8WVZ - chains A and F of the 8 polymer chains in the assembly; structure by electron microscopy, 3.15 A resolution.

== Chain A (and F) ==
Name: Putative primase C962R
Source organism: African swine fever virus
Notes: chain F of this document is another copy of the same molecule, construct and numbering; everything in this record applies to it too
Reference sequence: A0A2X0TKI6 (A0A2X0TKI6_ASF); residue numbers follow UniProt; this construct covers 1-962
Amino-acid sequence (972 residues; each row starts with the number of its first residue):
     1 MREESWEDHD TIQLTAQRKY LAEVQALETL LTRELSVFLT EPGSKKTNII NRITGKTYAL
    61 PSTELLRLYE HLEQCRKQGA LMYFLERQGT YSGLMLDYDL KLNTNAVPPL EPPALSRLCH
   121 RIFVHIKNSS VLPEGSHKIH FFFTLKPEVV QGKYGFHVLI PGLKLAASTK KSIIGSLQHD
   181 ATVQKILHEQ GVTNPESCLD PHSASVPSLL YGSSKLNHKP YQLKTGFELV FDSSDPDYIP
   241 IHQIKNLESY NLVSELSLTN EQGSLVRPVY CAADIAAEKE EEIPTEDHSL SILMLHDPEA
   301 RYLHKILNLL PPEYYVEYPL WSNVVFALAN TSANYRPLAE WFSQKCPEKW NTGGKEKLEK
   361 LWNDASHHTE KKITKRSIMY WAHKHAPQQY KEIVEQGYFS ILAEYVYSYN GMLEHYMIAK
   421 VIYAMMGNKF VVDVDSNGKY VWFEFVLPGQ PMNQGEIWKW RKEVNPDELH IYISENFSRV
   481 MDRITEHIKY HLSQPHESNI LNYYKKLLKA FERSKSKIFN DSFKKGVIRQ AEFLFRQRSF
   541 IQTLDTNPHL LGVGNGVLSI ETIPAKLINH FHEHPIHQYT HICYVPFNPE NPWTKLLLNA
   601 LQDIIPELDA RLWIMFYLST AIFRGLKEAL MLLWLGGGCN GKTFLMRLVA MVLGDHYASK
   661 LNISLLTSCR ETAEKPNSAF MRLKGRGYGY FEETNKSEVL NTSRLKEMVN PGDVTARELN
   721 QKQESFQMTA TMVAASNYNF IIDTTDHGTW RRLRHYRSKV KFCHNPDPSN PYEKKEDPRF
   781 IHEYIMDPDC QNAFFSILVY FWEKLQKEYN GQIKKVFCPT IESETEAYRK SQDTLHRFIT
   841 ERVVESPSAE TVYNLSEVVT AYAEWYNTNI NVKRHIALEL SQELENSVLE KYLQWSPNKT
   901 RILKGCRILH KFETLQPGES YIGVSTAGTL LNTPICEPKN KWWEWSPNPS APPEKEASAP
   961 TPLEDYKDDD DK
Disordered / not traced: 1-288, 919-934, 951-972
Sequence notes: expression tag (963-972)
Bound ions: Mg2+: T643 (together with ADP)
Ligand contacts: ADP (adenosine-5'-diphosphate): A600, L601, D603, I604, G638, C639, N640, G641, K642, T643, F644, F762, K775, E776, D777, F780, I781

== Interface between chain A and chain F ==
Contacting residue pairs (66; chain A residue first):
  Y409(A) with S478(F); K515(F); F519(F)
  N410(A) with E512(F)
  M412(A) with S516(F)
  E414(A) with F519(F); N520(F), hydrogen bond (side chain-backbone); D521(F)
  H415(A) with D521(F)
  Y416(A) with I471(F); S474(F); E475(F), hydrogen bond; F519(F), hydrophobic; K524(F)
  M417(A) with F519(F), hydrophobic
  K420(A) with E475(F), salt bridge
  G438(A) with V464(F)
  Y440(A) with N465(F)
  R529(A) with D521(F), salt bridge
  Q530(A) with D521(F), hydrogen bond; K524(F), hydrogen bond
  F533(A) with N465(F); D467(F); H470(F); I471(F), hydrophobic
  R536(A) with D467(F), salt bridge
  R538(A) with P451(F), hydrogen bond (side chain-backbone); R461(F); E463(F), salt bridge; D467(F), salt bridge
  S539(A) with N453(F)
  Q542(A) with N453(F), hydrogen bond
  R670(A) with N695(F), hydrogen bond
  T672(A) with N662(F)
  K675(A) with N677(F)
  K706(A) with T694(F); N695(F)
  G712(A) with R647(F)
  D713(A) with K660(F)
  V714(A) with K660(F)
  R717(A) with L719(F)
  K722(A) with S678(F), hydrogen bond; M681(F); E718(F), salt bridge
  Q723(A) with S678(F); A679(F), hydrogen bond (side chain-backbone); R682(F), hydrogen bond (backbone-side chain)
  E850(A) with F912(F)
  T851(A) with F912(F)
  V852(A) with F912(F)
  Y853(A) with K911(F); F912(F), hydrophobic
  N854(A) with E841(F); N869(F)
  S856(A) with N869(F)
  R874(A) with N871(F); V872(F)
  I876(A) with K696(F); N871(F)
  A877(A) with I870(F), hydrophobic; N871(F)
  L878(A) with K696(F); S697(F)
  N898(A) with T840(F); E845(F), hydrogen bond
  T900(A) with E841(F)
Interface residues without a listed pair, chain A (49 interface residues in all): V434, G526, L626, T702, S703, P711, T715, E724, H875, Q882
Interface residues without a listed pair, chain F (48 interface residues in all): S664, P676, E693, Y738, H782, V844

== Overview ==
49 residues of chain A and 48 residues of chain F are in contact; the contacts include 11 hydrogen bonds and 6
salt bridges. Among the polar pairs are K420(A)-E475(F), R529(A)-D521(F) and R536(A)-D467(F). Chain A binds
ADP.
Chain A and chain F are both Putative primase C962R (African swine fever virus); the structure, Structure of
ADP-Form AsfvPrimPol Hexamer, was determined by electron microscopy.
